PDB entry 8IA8 | electron microscopy, 2.86 A resolution | chains A and C of the 6 polymer chains in the assembly

Chain A:
Name: C3a anaphylatoxin chemotactic receptor
From: Homo sapiens
Reference sequence: Q16581 (C3AR_HUMAN); numbering as in UniProt (aligned over 1-482)
Sequence (482 residues; numbered 1 to 482; the number before each row is that of its first residue):
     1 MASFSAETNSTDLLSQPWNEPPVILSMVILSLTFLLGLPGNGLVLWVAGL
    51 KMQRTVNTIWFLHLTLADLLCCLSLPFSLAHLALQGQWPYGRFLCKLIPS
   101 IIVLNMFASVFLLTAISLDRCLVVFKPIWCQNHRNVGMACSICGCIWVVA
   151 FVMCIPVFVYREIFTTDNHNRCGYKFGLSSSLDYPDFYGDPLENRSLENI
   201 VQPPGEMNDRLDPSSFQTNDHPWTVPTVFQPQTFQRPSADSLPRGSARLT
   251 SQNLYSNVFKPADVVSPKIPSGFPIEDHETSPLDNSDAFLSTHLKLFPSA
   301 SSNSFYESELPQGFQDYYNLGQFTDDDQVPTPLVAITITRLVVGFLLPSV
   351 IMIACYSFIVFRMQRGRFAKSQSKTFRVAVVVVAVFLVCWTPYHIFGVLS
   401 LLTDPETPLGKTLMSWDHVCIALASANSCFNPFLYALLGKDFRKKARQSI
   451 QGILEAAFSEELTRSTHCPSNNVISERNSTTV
Disordered / not traced: 1-17, 178-328, 455-482
Disulfides: Cys95-Cys172
UniProt features mapped onto this chain:
  - modified residue: Tyr174 (Sulfotyrosine), Tyr184 (Sulfotyrosine), Tyr318 (Sulfotyrosine), Ser459 (Phosphoserine), Thr463 (Phosphothreonine)
  - glycosylation: Asn9 (N-linked (GlcNAc...) asparagine), Asn194 (N-linked (GlcNAc...) asparagine), Ser266 (O-linked (GalNAc...) serine)

Chain C:
Name: Guanine nucleotide-binding protein G(i) subunit alpha-1
From: Homo sapiens
Reference sequence: P63096 (GNAI1_HUMAN); numbering as in UniProt (aligned over 4-354)
Sequence (351 residues; row label = number of the first residue in the row):
     4 TLSAEDKAAVERSKMIDRNLREDGEKAAREVKLLLLGAGESGKSTIVKQM
    54 KIIHEAGYSEEECKQYKAVVYSNTIQSIIAIIRAMGRLKIDFGDSARADD
   104 ARQLFVLAGAAEEGFMTAELAGVIKRLWKDSGVQACFNRSREYQLNDSAA
   154 YYLNDLDRIAQPNYIPTQQDVLRTRVKTTGIVETHFTFKDLHFKMFDVGA
   204 QRSERKKWIHCFEGVTAIIFCVALSDYDLVLAEDEEMNRMHESMKLFDSI
   254 CNNKWFTDTSIILFLNKKDLFEEKIKKSPLTICYPEYAGSNTYEEAAAYI
   304 QCQFEDLNKRKDTKEIYTHFTCSTDTKNVQFVFDAVTDVIIKNNLKDCGL
   354 F
Disordered / not traced: 54-181, 234-240
Differences from the reference sequence: engineered mutation Ala203 (Gly in P63096), Ser326 (Ala in P63096)
UniProt features mapped onto this chain:
  - region: Lys35 to Thr48 (G1 motif), Asp173 to Thr181 (G2 motif), Phe196 to Gly202, Gln204, Arg205 (G3 motif), Ile265 to Asp272 (G4 motif), Thr324, Cys325, Thr327 to Thr329 (G5 motif)
  - binding site (GTP): Glu43 to Thr48, Ser151, Leu175 to Thr181, Asp200 to Gly202, Gln204, Asn269 to Asp272
  - binding site (Mg(2+)): Ser47, Thr181
  - modified residue: Arg178 (ADP-ribosylarginine), Gln204 (Deamidated glutamine), Cys351 (ADP-ribosylcysteine)
  - natural variant: Gly40 (G40C: In NEDHISB; G40R: In NEDHISB), Gly45 (G45D: In NEDHISB), Thr48 (T48I: In NEDHISB; T48K: In NEDHISB), Gln52 (Q52P: In NEDHISB), Ser75 (deletion: In NEDHISB; uncertain significance), Gln172 (deletion: In NEDHISB), Asp173 (D173V: In NEDHISB), Glu186 to Phe189 (deletion: In NEDHISB; uncertain significance), Cys224 (C224Y: In NEDHISB), Lys270 (K270N: In NEDHISB; K270R: In NEDHISB), Asp272 (D272G: In NEDHISB), Val332 (V332E: In NEDHISB; uncertain significance)
  - mutagenesis: Gly42 (G42R: Abolishes switch to an activated conformation and dissociation from beta and gamma subunits upon GTP binding. Abolishes interaction with RGS family members), Glu116 (E116L: Enhances interaction (inactive GDP-bound) with RGS14), Gln147 (Q147L: Enhances interaction (inactive GDP-bound) with RGS14), Glu245 (E245L: Enhances interaction (inactive GDP-bound) with RGS14)

Interface between chain A and chain C:
Residue-residue contacts (27):
  Arg120(A) with Leu353(C)
  Val123(A) with Asn347(C)
  Val124(A) with Ile344(C)
  Pro127(A) with Ile344(C), hydrophobic
  Ile128(A) with Lys192(C); Asp193(C); Leu194(C), hydrophobic; Thr340(C)
  Gln131(A) with Arg32(C); Val34(C)
  Asn132(A) with Arg32(C), hydrogen bond (backbone-side chain); Asp193(C), hydrogen bond (side chain-backbone)
  Met363(A) with Ile344(C), hydrophobic; Leu348(C), hydrophobic
  Arg367(A) with Phe334(C); Asp337(C), salt bridge
  Phe368(A) with Glu318(C); Tyr320(C), hydrophobic; Asp341(C); Lys345(C), hydrogen bond (backbone-side chain)
  Lys370(A) with Glu318(C), salt bridge
  Gln372(A) with Phe354(C)
  Lys374(A) with Gly352(C); Leu353(C)
  Thr375(A) with Leu353(C), hydrogen bond (side chain-backbone); Phe354(C)
  Gly439(A) with Asp350(C)
Also at the interface, not in a pair above, chain A (20 interface residues in all): Arg134, Asn135, Val136, Val378, Leu438
Also at the interface, not in a pair above, chain C (26 interface residues in all): Glu28, Ala31, Glu33, Phe336, Ala338, Ile343, Cys351

Overview:
The interface between chain A and chain C involves 20 residues on one side and 26 on the other; the contacts
include 4 hydrogen bonds and 2 salt bridges. Among the polar pairs are Arg367(A)-Asp337(C),
Lys370(A)-Glu318(C) and Asn132(A)-Arg32(C).
Chain A is C3a anaphylatoxin chemotactic receptor and chain C is Guanine nucleotide-binding protein G(i)
subunit alpha-1, both from Homo sapiens; the structure, Cryo-EM structure of C3aR-Gi-scFv16 bound with E7
peptide, was determined by electron microscopy.
